Entry 5X4O (X-ray diffraction, 2.05 A resolution); this record covers chain A.

[Chain A]
Protein: B-cell lymphoma 6 protein
Source organism: Homo sapiens
Reference sequence: P41182 (BCL6_HUMAN); residue numbers follow UniProt; this construct covers 5-129
Amino-acid sequence (141 residues; each row starts with the number of its first residue; numbers below 1 keep their minus sign (Leu-11 is residue -11)):
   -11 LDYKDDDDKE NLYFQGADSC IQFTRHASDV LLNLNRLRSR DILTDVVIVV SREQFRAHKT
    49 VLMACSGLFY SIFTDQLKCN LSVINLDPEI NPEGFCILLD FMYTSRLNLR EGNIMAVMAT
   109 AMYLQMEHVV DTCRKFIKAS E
Disordered / not traced: -11 to -1
Sequence notes: expression tag (-11 to 4)
Residues lining bound ligands: YAM (N-methyl-N-{3-[({2-[(2-oxo-2,3-dihydro-1H-indol-5-yl)amino]-5-(trifluoromethyl)pyrimidin-4-yl}amino)methyl]pyridin-2-yl}methanesulfonamide): Asn21, Arg24, Leu25, Arg28
Swiss-Prot annotation at these positions:
  - mutagenesis: Asn21 (N21K: Abolishes interaction with NCOR2 and HDAC2, no effect on interaction with CTBP1 and transcriptional autoinhibition; when associated with A-116 and 376-Q--Q-379), Ser59 (S59A: Abolished ubiquitination by the SCF(FBXL17) complex), His116 (H116A: Abolishes interaction with NCOR2 and HDAC2, no effect on interaction with CTBP1 and transcriptional autoinhibition; when associated with K-21 and 376-Q--Q-379)

[Overview]
Chain A binds compound YAM. UniProt lists 3 mutagenesis sites.
Chain A is B-cell lymphoma 6 protein (Homo sapiens); the structure, Crystal structure of the BCL6 BTB domain
in complex with Compound 5, was determined by X-ray diffraction (same publication as 5X4M, 5X4N, 5X4P and
5X4Q).
